Entry 3TMT (X-ray diffraction, 2.00 A resolution); this record covers chains B and D of the 4 polymer chains in the assembly.

[Chain B (and D)]
Name: Green to red photoconvertible GPF-like protein EosFP
Source organism: Lobophyllia hemprichii
Notes: chain D of this document is another copy of the same molecule, construct and numbering; everything in this record applies to it too
Reference sequence: Q5S6Z9 (Q5S6Z9_LOBHE); aligned to UniProt positions 1-226 over residues 1-226
Amino-acid sequence (230 residues; numbered -5 to 226; 2 numbers in that range are skipped by the numbering (no residue carries them; nothing is unmodelled there); the number before each row is that of its first residue; numbers below 1 keep their minus sign (His-5 is residue -5)):
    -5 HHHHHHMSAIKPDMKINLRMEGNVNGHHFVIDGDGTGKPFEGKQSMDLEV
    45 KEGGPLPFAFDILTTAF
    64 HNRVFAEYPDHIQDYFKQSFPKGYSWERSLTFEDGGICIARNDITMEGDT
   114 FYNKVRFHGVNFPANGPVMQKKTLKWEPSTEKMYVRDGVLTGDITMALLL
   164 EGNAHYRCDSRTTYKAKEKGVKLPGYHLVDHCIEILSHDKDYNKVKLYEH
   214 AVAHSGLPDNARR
Not modelled in the structure: -5 to 0, 224-226
Sequence notes: expression tag (-5 to 0); chromophore (64, 64, 64); engineered mutation Ser173 (Phe in Q5S6Z9), Leu191 (Phe in Q5S6Z9)
Modified / non-standard residues: His64 (circularized tri-peptide chromophore; CR8)
Covalently attached groups: covalent link Phe61-His64

[Interface between chain B and chain D]
Pairs across the interface (49):
  Glu96(B) - Arg149(D)  salt bridge
  Glu140(B) - Tyr189(D)
  Pro141(B) - Tyr189(D)  hydrogen bond (backbone-side chain)
  Pro141(B) - Leu191(D)
  Pro141(B) - Ser218(D)
  Pro141(B) - Leu220(D)
  Ser142(B) - Lys145(D)
  Thr143(B) - Thr143(D)
  Thr143(B) - Lys145(D)
  Thr143(B) - Leu191(D)
  Lys145(B) - Ser142(D)
  Lys145(B) - Thr143(D)
  Lys145(B) - Thr158(D)  hydrogen bond (side chain-backbone)
  Tyr147(B) - Arg170(D)
  Arg149(B) - Glu96(D)  salt bridge
  Arg149(B) - His168(D)  hydrogen bond (side chain-backbone)
  Asp156(B) - Thr158(D)
  Asp156(B) - Arg170(D)  salt bridge
  Ile157(B) - Thr158(D)
  Thr158(B) - Lys145(D)  hydrogen bond (backbone-side chain)
  Thr158(B) - Asp156(D)
  Thr158(B) - Thr158(D)  hydrogen bond
  Ala160(B) - Tyr189(D)  hydrophobic
  His168(B) - Tyr147(D)
  His168(B) - Arg149(D)  hydrogen bond (backbone-side chain)
  His168(B) - Tyr189(D)
  Arg170(B) - Tyr147(D)  hydrogen bond
  Arg170(B) - Asp156(D)  salt bridge
  Arg170(B) - Arg174(D)
  Asp172(B) - Asp172(D)
  Tyr189(B) - Glu140(D)
  Tyr189(B) - Pro141(D)  hydrogen bond (side chain-backbone)
  Tyr189(B) - His168(D)
  Leu191(B) - Pro141(D)
  Leu191(B) - Thr143(D)
  Asp193(B) - Leu220(D)
  Asp193(B) - Asn223(D)
  Cys195(B) - Leu220(D)  hydrophobic
  His213(B) - Leu220(D)
  His213(B) - Pro221(D)
  Ala214(B) - Leu220(D)  hydrophobic
  Val215(B) - Leu220(D)
  Ser218(B) - Pro141(D)
  Leu220(B) - Pro141(D)
  Leu220(B) - Asp193(D)
  Leu220(B) - Cys195(D)  hydrogen bond (backbone-side chain)
  Leu220(B) - His213(D)
  Pro221(B) - His213(D)
  Asn223(B) - Asp193(D)
Other interface residues (no listed pair), chain B (30 interface residues in all): Tyr169, Arg174, His194, Gly219
Other interface residues (no listed pair), chain D (29 interface residues in all): Ile157, Ala160, His194, Ala214, Val215, Gly219

[In short]
30 residues of chain B face 29 of chain D across their interface, with 9 hydrogen bonds and 4 salt bridges.
Polar pairs include Glu96(B)-Arg149(D), Asp156(B)-Arg170(D) and Pro141(B)-Tyr189(D).
Chain B and chain D are both Green to red photoconvertible GPF-like protein EosFP (Lobophyllia hemprichii);
the structure, IrisFP, distorted chromophore, was determined by X-ray diffraction together with 3TMR from the
same study.
